PDB entry 7MUW | electron microscopy, 4.60 A resolution (low resolution: residue-level contacts below are approximate; hydrogen-bond / salt-bridge calls are withheld) | chains MC and AC of the 205 polymer chains in the assembly

== Chain MC (and AC) ==
Name: DotC
Organism: Legionella pneumophila
Notes: chain AC of this document is another copy of the same molecule, construct and numbering; everything in this record applies to it too
UniProtKB: O52184 (O52184_LEGPN); residue numbers follow UniProt; this construct covers 1-303
Sequence (303 residues; row label = number of the first residue in the row):
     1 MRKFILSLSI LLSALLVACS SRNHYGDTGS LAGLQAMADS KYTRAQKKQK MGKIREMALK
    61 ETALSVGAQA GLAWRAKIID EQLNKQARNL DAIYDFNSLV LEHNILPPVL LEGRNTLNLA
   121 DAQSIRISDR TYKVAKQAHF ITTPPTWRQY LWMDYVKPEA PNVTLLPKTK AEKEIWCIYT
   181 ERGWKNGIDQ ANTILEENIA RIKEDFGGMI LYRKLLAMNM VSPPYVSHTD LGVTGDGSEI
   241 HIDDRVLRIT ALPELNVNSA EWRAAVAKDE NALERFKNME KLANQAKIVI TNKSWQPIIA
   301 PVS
Unresolved in the structure: 1-59, 269-303 (chain AC: 1-25, 269-303)
From the paper describing this entry:
  - conformationally variable residues (order/disorder transition): Thr-28 to Met-57, Asn-162 to Glu-172
  - post-translational modification sites: Cys-19 (citing earlier work)

== Interface between chain MC and chain AC ==
Contacting residue pairs - 61 pairs, chain MC then chain AC:
  Ala-70(MC) with Ser-30(AC)
  Trp-74(MC) with Thr-28(AC)
  Phe-140(MC) with Gln-123(AC); Ser-124(AC); Ile-125(AC)
  Lys-157(MC) with Asp-27(AC); Thr-28(AC)
  Pro-158(MC) with Asp-27(AC)
  Glu-159(MC) with Asp-27(AC)
  Pro-161(MC) with Asp-27(AC)
  Val-163(MC) with Gln-46(AC)
  Leu-166(MC) with Thr-43(AC); Gln-46(AC)
  Pro-167(MC) with Ala-38(AC); Ser-40(AC)
  Lys-168(MC) with Ser-40(AC); Thr-43(AC)
  Lys-173(MC) with Ala-38(AC)
  Trp-176(MC) with Leu-34(AC); Met-37(AC); Ala-38(AC)
  Cys-177(MC) with Gln-35(AC)
  Thr-180(MC) with Leu-34(AC)
  Trp-184(MC) with Ser-30(AC); Leu-31(AC)
  Val-233(MC) with Val-257(AC); Trp-262(AC)
  Gly-235(MC) with Val-257(AC)
  Gly-237(MC) with Glu-254(AC); Leu-255(AC)
  Ser-238(MC) with Tyr-132(AC); Lys-133(AC); Val-134(AC); Leu-255(AC)
  Glu-239(MC) with Tyr-132(AC); Lys-133(AC); Leu-255(AC)
  Ile-240(MC) with Thr-131(AC); Tyr-132(AC); Leu-255(AC); Val-257(AC)
  His-241(MC) with Arg-126(AC); Arg-130(AC); Thr-131(AC)
  Ile-242(MC) with Asp-129(AC); Arg-130(AC)
  Asp-243(MC) with Ile-127(AC); Ser-128(AC); Asp-129(AC)
  Asp-244(MC) with Arg-126(AC); Ile-127(AC)
  Arg-245(MC) with Ile-125(AC); Arg-126(AC); Ile-127(AC)
  Val-246(MC) with Ile-125(AC)
  Leu-247(MC) with Gln-123(AC); Ser-124(AC); Ile-125(AC)
  Arg-248(MC) with Gln-123(AC); Ser-124(AC)
  Ile-249(MC) with Gln-123(AC)
Other interface residues (no listed pair), chain MC (37 interface residues in all): Val-66, His-139, Ala-160, Glu-181, Asp-236, Leu-252
Other interface residues (no listed pair), chain AC (30 interface residues in all): Leu-119, Ala-122, Ser-259

== Overview ==
37 residues of chain MC and 30 residues of chain AC are in contact. From the paper: a modification site at
Cys-19(MC); conformational variability at Thr-28(MC) and Asn-162(MC).
Chain MC and chain AC are both DotC (Legionella pneumophila); the structure, Reconstruction of the Legionella
pneumophila Dot/Icm T4SS 3DVA Map 4, was determined by electron microscopy, deposited together with 7MUC,
7MUD, 7MUE, 7MUQ, 7MUS, 7MUV and 7MUY.
